PDB entry 3OX8 | X-ray diffraction, 2.16 A resolution | chains A and B of the 3 polymer chains in the assembly

Chain A:
Protein: MHC class I antigen
Organism: Homo sapiens
UniProt: Q2LC95 (Q2LC95_HUMAN); residues 1-275 here correspond to UniProt positions 25-299 (UniProt number = residue number + 24)
Amino-acid sequence (275 residues; row label = number of the first residue in the row):
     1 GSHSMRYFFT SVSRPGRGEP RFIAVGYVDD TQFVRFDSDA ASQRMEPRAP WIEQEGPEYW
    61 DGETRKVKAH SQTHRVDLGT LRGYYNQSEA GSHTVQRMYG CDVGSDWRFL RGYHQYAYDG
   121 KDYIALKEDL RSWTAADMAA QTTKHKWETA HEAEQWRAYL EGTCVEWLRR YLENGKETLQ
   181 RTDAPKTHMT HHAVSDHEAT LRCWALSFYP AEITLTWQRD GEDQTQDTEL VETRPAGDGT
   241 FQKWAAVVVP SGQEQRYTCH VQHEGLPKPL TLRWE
Disulfides: Cys101-Cys164, Cys203-Cys259

Chain B:
Protein: Beta-2-microglobulin
Organism: Homo sapiens
UniProt: P61769 (B2MG_HUMAN); residues 1-99 here correspond to UniProt positions 21-119 (UniProt number = residue number + 20)
Amino-acid sequence (100 residues; row label = number of the first residue in the row; numbering starts at 0):
     0 MIQRTPKIQV YSRHPAENGK SNFLNCYVSG FHPSDIEVDL LKNGERIEKV EHSDLSFSKD
    60 WSFYLLYYTE FTPTEKDEYA CRVNHVTLSQ PKIVKWDRDM
Differences from the reference sequence: initiating methionine (0)
Disulfides: Cys25-Cys80
UniProt features mapped onto this chain:
  - modified residue: Gln2 (Pyrrolidone carboxylic acid)
  - glycosylation: Ile1 (N-linked (Glc) (glycation) isoleucine), Lys19 (N-linked (Glc) (glycation) lysine), Lys41 (N-linked (Glc) (glycation) lysine), Lys48 (N-linked (Glc) (glycation) lysine), Lys58 (N-linked (Glc) (glycation) lysine), Lys91 (N-linked (Glc) (glycation) lysine), Lys94 (N-linked (Glc) (glycation) lysine)

Chain A / chain B interface:
Residue-residue contacts (62):
  Arg6(A) - Lys58(B)
  Phe8(A) - Ser55(B)
  Phe8(A) - Phe56(B)
  Phe9(A) - Phe56(B)
  Thr10(A) - Leu54(B)
  Thr10(A) - Phe56(B)
  Thr10(A) - Phe62(B)
  Val12(A) - Ser33(B)
  Ile23(A) - Leu54(B)
  Val25(A) - Asp53(B)
  Val25(A) - Leu54(B)
  Val25(A) - Ser55(B)
  Tyr27(A) - Ser55(B)
  Tyr27(A) - Tyr63(B)  hydrogen bond
  Gln32(A) - Asp53(B)  hydrogen bond
  Arg35(A) - Asp53(B)  salt bridge
  Arg48(A) - Asp53(B)  salt bridge
  Ser92(A) - Met0(B)
  His93(A) - Met0(B)
  Gln96(A) - His31(B)  hydrogen bond
  Gln96(A) - Phe56(B)
  Gln96(A) - Trp60(B)  hydrogen bond (side chain-backbone)
  Gln96(A) - Phe62(B)
  Arg97(A) - Phe56(B)
  Gln115(A) - Lys58(B)
  Gln115(A) - Trp60(B)
  Tyr116(A) - Trp60(B)
  Ala117(A) - Trp60(B)
  Asp119(A) - Met0(B)
  Asp119(A) - Ile1(B)
  Asp119(A) - His31(B)
  Gly120(A) - Arg3(B)  hydrogen bond (backbone-side chain)
  Gly120(A) - His31(B)
  Gly120(A) - Trp60(B)
  Lys121(A) - Ile1(B)
  Asp122(A) - Trp60(B)  hydrogen bond
  His192(A) - Asp98(B)  salt bridge
  Arg202(A) - Asp98(B)  hydrogen bond (side chain-backbone)
  Arg202(A) - Met99(B)
  Trp204(A) - Asp98(B)
  Trp204(A) - Met99(B)
  Val231(A) - Gln8(B)
  Glu232(A) - Lys6(B)  salt bridge
  Glu232(A) - Gln8(B)  hydrogen bond (backbone-side chain)
  Glu232(A) - Tyr26(B)
  Glu232(A) - Ser28(B)  hydrogen bond
  Thr233(A) - Tyr26(B)
  Arg234(A) - Gln8(B)  hydrogen bond
  Arg234(A) - Tyr10(B)
  Arg234(A) - Met99(B)  hydrogen bond (side chain-backbone)
  Pro235(A) - Tyr10(B)  hydrogen bond (backbone-side chain)
  Pro235(A) - Asn24(B)
  Pro235(A) - Tyr26(B)
  Ala236(A) - Arg12(B)  hydrogen bond (backbone-side chain)
  Ala236(A) - Asn24(B)  hydrogen bond (backbone-side chain)
  Gly237(A) - Arg12(B)
  Gly237(A) - Leu65(B)
  Asp238(A) - Arg12(B)
  Gln242(A) - Tyr10(B)
  Gln242(A) - Ser11(B)
  Gln242(A) - Arg12(B)  hydrogen bond (side chain-backbone)
  Trp244(A) - Met99(B)  hydrogen bond (side chain-backbone)
Interface residues without a listed pair, chain A (37 interface residues in all): Thr94, Met98
Interface residues without a listed pair, chain B (27 interface residues in all): Pro32, Asp34, Asp59

In short:
37 residues of chain A face 27 of chain B across their interface; the contacts include 16 hydrogen bonds and 4
salt bridges. Among the polar pairs are Arg35(A)-Asp53(B), Arg48(A)-Asp53(B) and His192(A)-Asp98(B).
Chain A is MHC class I antigen and chain B is Beta-2-microglobulin, both from Homo sapiens; the structure,
Crystal Structure of HLA A*02:03 Bound to HBV Core 18-27, was determined by X-ray diffraction, deposited
together with 3OXR and 3OXS.
